Entry 5K36 (X-ray diffraction, 3.10 A resolution); this record covers chains K and M of the 13 polymer chains in the assembly.

Chain K:
Name: Exosome complex exonuclease DIS3
Source organism: Saccharomyces cerevisiae (strain ATCC 204508 / S288c)
Notes: EC 3.1.13.-, 3.1.26.-
UniProt: Q08162 (RRP44_YEAST); numbering as in UniProt (aligned over 1-1001)
Chain sequence (1003 residues; each row starts with the number of its first residue; numbers below 1 keep their minus sign (Ser-1 is residue -1)):
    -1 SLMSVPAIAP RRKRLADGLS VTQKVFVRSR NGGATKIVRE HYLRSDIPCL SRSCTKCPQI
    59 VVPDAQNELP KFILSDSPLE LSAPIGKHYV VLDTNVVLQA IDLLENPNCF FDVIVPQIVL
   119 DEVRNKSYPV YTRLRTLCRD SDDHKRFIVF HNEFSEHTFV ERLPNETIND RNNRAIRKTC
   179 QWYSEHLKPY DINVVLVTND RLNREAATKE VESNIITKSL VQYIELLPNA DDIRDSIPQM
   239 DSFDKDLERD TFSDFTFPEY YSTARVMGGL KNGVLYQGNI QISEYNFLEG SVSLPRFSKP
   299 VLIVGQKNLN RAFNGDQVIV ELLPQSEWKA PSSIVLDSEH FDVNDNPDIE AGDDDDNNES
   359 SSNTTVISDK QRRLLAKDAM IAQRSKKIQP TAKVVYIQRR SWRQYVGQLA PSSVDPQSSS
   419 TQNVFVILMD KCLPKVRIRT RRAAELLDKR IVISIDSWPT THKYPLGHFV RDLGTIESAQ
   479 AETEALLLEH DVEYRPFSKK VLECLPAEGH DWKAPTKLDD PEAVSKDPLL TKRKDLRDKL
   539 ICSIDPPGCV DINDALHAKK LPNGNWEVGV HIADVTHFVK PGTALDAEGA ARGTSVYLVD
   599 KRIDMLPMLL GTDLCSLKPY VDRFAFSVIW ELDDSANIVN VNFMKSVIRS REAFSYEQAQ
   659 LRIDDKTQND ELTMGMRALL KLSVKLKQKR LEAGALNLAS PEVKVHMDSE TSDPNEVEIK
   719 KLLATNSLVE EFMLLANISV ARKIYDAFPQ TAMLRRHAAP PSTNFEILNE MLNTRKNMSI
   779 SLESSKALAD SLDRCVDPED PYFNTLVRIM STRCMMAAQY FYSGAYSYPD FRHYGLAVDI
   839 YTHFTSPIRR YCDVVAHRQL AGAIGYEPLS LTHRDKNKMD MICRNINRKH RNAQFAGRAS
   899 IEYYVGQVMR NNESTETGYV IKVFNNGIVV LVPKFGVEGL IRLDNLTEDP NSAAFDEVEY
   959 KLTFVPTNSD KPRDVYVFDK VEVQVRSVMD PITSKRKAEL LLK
Disordered / not traced: -1 to 7, 238-252, 350-363, 707-709, 989-995
Construct notes: expression tag (-1 to 0); engineered mutation Asn171 (Asp in Q08162), Asn551 (Asp in Q08162)
Metal / ion sites: Zn2+: Cys47, Cys52, Cys55, His184
Reported in the primary citation:
  - binding site for sulfate ion: Arg600
  - mutagenesis - R600D/D602R: decreased binding to 3' phosphate RNA
  - mutagenesis - R600D/D602R: decreased catalytic activity on 3' phosphate and 3' OH RNA substrates

Chain M:
Molecule: 17-nt RNA strand
Sequence (17 nucleotides; row label = number of the first residue in the row):
     1 UAUUAUUUAU UUUAAAA
Disordered / not traced: 1-10

Interface between chain K and chain M:
Residue-residue contacts (57):
  Gln279(K) with U11(M), hydrogen bond to the sugar
  Asp543(K) with A16(M), hydrogen bond to the sugar; A17(M), phosphate contact
  Pro544(K) with A16(M), sugar contact; A17(M), phosphate contact
  Cys547(K) with A17(M), hydrogen bond to the phosphate
  Asp549(K) with A17(M), phosphate contact
  Ile550(K) with A17(M), phosphate contact
  Asn551(K) with A17(M), hydrogen bond to the phosphate
  Asp552(K) with A16(M), phosphate contact; A17(M), hydrogen bond to the phosphate
  Tyr595(K) with A17(M), stacking on the base
  Tyr654(K) with A16(M), hydrogen bond to the sugar
  Leu696(K) with U13(M), base contact
  Ser698(K) with U13(M), base contact; A14(M), base contact
  Glu700(K) with A15(M), hydrogen bond to the base; A16(M), base contact
  Lys702(K) with A17(M), base contact
  Glu728(K) with A14(M), hydrogen bond to the sugar; A15(M), sugar contact
  Met731(K) with A15(M), phosphate contact; A16(M), phosphate contact
  Leu732(K) with A14(M), phosphate contact; A15(M), sugar contact
  Asn735(K) with A15(M), phosphate contact
  Arg753(K) with A14(M), salt bridge to the phosphate
  His755(K) with U13(M), sugar contact
  Thr810(K) with U12(M), sugar contact; U13(M), base contact
  Arg811(K) with U12(M), hydrogen bond to the base
  Met813(K) with U12(M), sugar contact; U13(M), sugar contact
  Met814(K) with U11(M), phosphate contact; U13(M), sugar contact
  Ala815(K) with U11(M), phosphate contact; U13(M), phosphate contact
  Ala816(K) with U13(M), hydrogen bond to the phosphate; A14(M), phosphate contact
  His831(K) with U13(M), phosphate contact; A14(M), salt bridge to the phosphate
  Gly833(K) with U13(M), sugar contact
  Leu834(K) with A14(M), sugar contact
  Tyr839(K) with A14(M), phosphate contact; A15(M), hydrogen bond to the phosphate
  His841(K) with A15(M), salt bridge to the phosphate
  Thr843(K) with A16(M), hydrogen bond to the phosphate
  Ser844(K) with A16(M), phosphate contact; A17(M), phosphate contact
  Arg847(K) with A16(M), salt bridge to the phosphate; A17(M), salt bridge to the phosphate
  Arg848(K) with A16(M), salt bridge to the phosphate
  Arg889(K) with U11(M), hydrogen bond to the base; U12(M), phosphate contact
  Gln892(K) with U12(M), hydrogen bond to the sugar; U13(M), phosphate contact
  Arg896(K) with U12(M), hydrogen bond to the sugar
Interface residues without a listed pair, chain K (42 interface residues in all): Ile542, Ala697, Val727, Phe893

Summary:
42 residues of chain K face 7 of chain M across their interface, with 15 hydrogen bonds, 6 salt bridges and 1
aromatic stacking contact. Polar pairs include Glu700(K)-A15(M), Arg811(K)-U12(M) and Arg889(K)-U11(M). From
the paper: a binding site for sulfate ion at Arg600(K); R600D/D602R of chain K reduce binding to 3' phosphate
RNA.
Here chain K is Exosome complex exonuclease DIS3 (Saccharomyces cerevisiae (strain ATCC 204508 / S288c)) and
chain M is a 17-nt RNA strand. Entry 5K36 (Structure of an eleven component nuclear RNA exosome complex bound
to RNA) was determined by X-ray diffraction.
